Entry 8D2Q (electron microscopy, 2.58 A resolution); this record covers chains A and B of the 5 polymer chains in the assembly.

[Chain A]
Name: CRISPR-associated endonuclease, Csn1 family
From: Acidothermus cellulolyticus 11B
UniProtKB: A0LWB3 (A0LWB3_ACIC1); numbering as in UniProt (aligned over 1-1138)
Chain sequence (1138 residues; row label = number of the first residue in the row):
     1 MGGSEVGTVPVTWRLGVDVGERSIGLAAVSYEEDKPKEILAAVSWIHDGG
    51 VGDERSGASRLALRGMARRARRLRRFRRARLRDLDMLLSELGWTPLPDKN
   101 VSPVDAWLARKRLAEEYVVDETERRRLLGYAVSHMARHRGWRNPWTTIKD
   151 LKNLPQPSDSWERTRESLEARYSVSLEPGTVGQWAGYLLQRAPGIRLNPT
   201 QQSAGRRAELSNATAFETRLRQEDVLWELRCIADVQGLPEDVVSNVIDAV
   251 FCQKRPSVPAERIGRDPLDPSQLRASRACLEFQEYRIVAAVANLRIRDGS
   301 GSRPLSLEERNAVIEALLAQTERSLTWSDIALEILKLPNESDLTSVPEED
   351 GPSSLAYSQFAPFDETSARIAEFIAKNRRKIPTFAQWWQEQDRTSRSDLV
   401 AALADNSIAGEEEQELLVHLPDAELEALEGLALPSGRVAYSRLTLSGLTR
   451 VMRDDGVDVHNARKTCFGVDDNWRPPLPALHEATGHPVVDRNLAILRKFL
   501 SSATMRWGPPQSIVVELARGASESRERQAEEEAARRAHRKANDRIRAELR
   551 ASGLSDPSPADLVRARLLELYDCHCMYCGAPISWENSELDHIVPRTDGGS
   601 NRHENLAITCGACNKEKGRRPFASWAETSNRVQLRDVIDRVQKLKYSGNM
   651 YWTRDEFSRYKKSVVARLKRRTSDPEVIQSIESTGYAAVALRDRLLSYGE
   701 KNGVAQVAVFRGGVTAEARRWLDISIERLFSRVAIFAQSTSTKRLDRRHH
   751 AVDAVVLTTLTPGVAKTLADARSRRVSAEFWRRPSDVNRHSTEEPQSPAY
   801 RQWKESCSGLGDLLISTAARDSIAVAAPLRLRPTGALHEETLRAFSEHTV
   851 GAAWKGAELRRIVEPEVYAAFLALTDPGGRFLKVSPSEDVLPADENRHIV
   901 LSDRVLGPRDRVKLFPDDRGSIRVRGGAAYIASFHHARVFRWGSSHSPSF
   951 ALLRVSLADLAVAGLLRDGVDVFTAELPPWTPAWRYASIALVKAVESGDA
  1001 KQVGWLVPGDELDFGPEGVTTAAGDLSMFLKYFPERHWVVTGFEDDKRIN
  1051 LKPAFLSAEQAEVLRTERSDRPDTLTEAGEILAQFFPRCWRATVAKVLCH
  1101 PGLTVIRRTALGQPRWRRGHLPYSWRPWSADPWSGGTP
Disordered / not traced: 1-6, 204-209, 264-473, 785-790, 1135-1138
Metal / ion sites: Mg2+ near Asp-18 (its only coordinating residue here)
What the authors report for this chain:
  - mutagenesis - R55W: decreased catalytic activity
  - mutagenesis - R55Y: unchanged catalytic activity
  - mutagenesis - R55A: abolished catalytic activity
  - mutagenesis - H750N: unchanged catalytic activity on Mn2+
  - mutagenesis - H750N: abolished growth
  - mutagenesis - V709A/H750N: increased growth in response to Mn2+
  - mutagenesis - H750D: decreased catalytic activity on Mg2+
  - mutagenesis - H750D: decreased catalytic activity on Mn2+

[Chain B]
Molecule: Single Guide RNA
From: Acidothermus cellulolyticus 11B
Sequence (106 nucleotides; numbered 1 to 106; the number before each row is that of its first residue):
     1 XGUAGGAUGGCAAGAUCCUGGUAUGCUGGGGAGCCUGAAAAGGCUACCUA
    51 GCAAGACCCCUUCGUGGGGUCGCAUUCUUCACCCCCUCGCAGCAGCGAGG
   101 GGGUUC
Disordered / not traced: 1-10, 61-64, 90-94, 106
Modified / non-standard residues: GTP (guanosine-5'-triphosphate) at position 1
Metal / ion sites: Mg2+ site 1 near U22 (its only coordinating residue here); Mg2+ site 2 near U49 (its only coordinating residue here); Mg2+ site 3 near C52 (its only coordinating residue here)

[How chain A and chain B interact]
Residue-residue contacts - 188 pairs, chain A then chain B:
  His-47(A) / U76(B)  base contact
  Asp-48(A) / U76(B)  hydrogen bond to the base
  Ser-59(A) / C17(B)  hydrogen bond to the phosphate
  Arg-60(A) / A74(B)  sugar contact
  Arg-60(A) / U75(B)  phosphate contact
  Leu-61(A) / C17(B)  phosphate contact
  Leu-61(A) / C18(B)  phosphate contact
  Leu-61(A) / A74(B)  sugar contact
  Ala-62(A) / C17(B)  phosphate contact
  Arg-64(A) / G72(B)  salt bridge to the phosphate
  Arg-64(A) / C73(B)  salt bridge to the phosphate
  Arg-64(A) / A74(B)  hydrogen bond to the base
  Gly-65(A) / C18(B)  phosphate contact
  Arg-68(A) / C18(B)  salt bridge to the phosphate
  Arg-68(A) / U19(B)  salt bridge to the phosphate
  Arg-68(A) / G72(B)  phosphate contact
  Arg-69(A) / C18(B)  salt bridge to the phosphate
  Arg-69(A) / U19(B)  salt bridge to the phosphate
  Arg-69(A) / G20(B)  phosphate contact
  Arg-71(A) / A53(B)  phosphate contact
  Arg-71(A) / G72(B)  salt bridge to the phosphate
  Arg-71(A) / C73(B)  salt bridge to the phosphate
  Arg-72(A) / G20(B)  salt bridge to the phosphate
  Arg-72(A) / C71(B)  salt bridge to the phosphate
  Leu-73(A) / G21(B)  base contact
  Leu-73(A) / U22(B)  phosphate contact
  Arg-74(A) / C52(B)  base contact
  Arg-74(A) / A53(B)  salt bridge to the phosphate
  Arg-75(A) / U70(B)  salt bridge to the phosphate
  Arg-75(A) / C71(B)  salt bridge to the phosphate
  Phe-76(A) / G21(B)  phosphate contact
  Arg-77(A) / G51(B)  salt bridge to the phosphate
  Arg-78(A) / G51(B)  salt bridge to the phosphate
  Arg-78(A) / C52(B)  salt bridge to the phosphate
  Ala-79(A) / G69(B)  phosphate contact
  Arg-80(A) / U22(B)  salt bridge to the phosphate
  Arg-82(A) / G68(B)  sugar contact
  Arg-82(A) / G69(B)  salt bridge to the phosphate
  Leu-96(A) / C48(B)  phosphate contact
  Asp-98(A) / G29(B)  hydrogen bond to the base
  Asp-98(A) / U49(B)  hydrogen bond to the sugar
  Lys-99(A) / G29(B)  hydrogen bond to the sugar
  Lys-99(A) / G30(B)  sugar contact
  Asn-100(A) / G30(B)  hydrogen bond to the sugar
  Val-101(A) / G30(B)  sugar contact
  Val-101(A) / G31(B)  sugar contact
  Ser-102(A) / A32(B)  phosphate contact
  Pro-103(A) / G30(B)  base contact
  Pro-103(A) / G31(B)  phosphate contact
  Pro-103(A) / A32(B)  base contact
  Pro-103(A) / A46(B)  base contact
  Pro-103(A) / C47(B)  hydrogen bond to the sugar
  Pro-103(A) / C48(B)  sugar contact
  Trp-107(A) / C47(B)  hydrogen bond to the phosphate
  Trp-107(A) / C48(B)  phosphate contact
  His-134(A) / C48(B)  salt bridge to the phosphate
  His-134(A) / U49(B)  phosphate contact
  Arg-137(A) / U49(B)  phosphate contact
  Arg-137(A) / A50(B)  salt bridge to the phosphate
  His-138(A) / A23(B)  phosphate contact
  His-138(A) / C48(B)  salt bridge to the phosphate
  His-138(A) / U49(B)  salt bridge to the phosphate
  Arg-139(A) / G21(B)  hydrogen bond to the phosphate
  Arg-139(A) / U22(B)  salt bridge to the phosphate
  Arg-139(A) / A23(B)  phosphate contact
  Gly-140(A) / U22(B)  sugar contact
  Gly-140(A) / A23(B)  hydrogen bond to the phosphate
  Trp-141(A) / G20(B)  base contact
  Trp-141(A) / G21(B)  base contact
  Trp-141(A) / U22(B)  sugar contact
  Pro-144(A) / G20(B)  base contact
  Leu-189(A) / C47(B)  sugar contact
  Pro-193(A) / G33(B)  sugar contact
  Gly-194(A) / U45(B)  hydrogen bond to the sugar
  Gly-194(A) / A46(B)  sugar contact
  Ile-195(A) / A46(B)  hydrogen bond to the sugar
  Arg-196(A) / U24(B)  hydrogen bond to the phosphate
  Arg-196(A) / G25(B)  salt bridge to the phosphate
  Arg-196(A) / A46(B)  salt bridge to the phosphate
  Arg-196(A) / C47(B)  phosphate contact
  Leu-197(A) / C47(B)  hydrogen bond to the phosphate
  Asn-198(A) / A23(B)  hydrogen bond to the phosphate
  Asn-198(A) / U24(B)  hydrogen bond to the phosphate
  Thr-200(A) / U24(B)  sugar contact
  Gln-201(A) / A23(B)  base contact
  Gln-201(A) / U24(B)  hydrogen bond to the base
  Asn-212(A) / U45(B)  sugar contact
  Asn-212(A) / A46(B)  phosphate contact
  Arg-219(A) / G21(B)  base contact
  Arg-219(A) / U22(B)  hydrogen bond to the base
  Gln-253(A) / G20(B)  sugar contact
  Gln-253(A) / G21(B)  phosphate contact
  Lys-254(A) / G20(B)  hydrogen bond to the sugar
  Lys-254(A) / G21(B)  hydrogen bond to the phosphate
  Arg-255(A) / U19(B)  sugar contact
  Arg-255(A) / G20(B)  sugar contact
  Pro-256(A) / U19(B)  sugar contact
  Pro-256(A) / G20(B)  sugar contact
  Ser-257(A) / U19(B)  hydrogen bond to the sugar
  Pro-259(A) / U19(B)  sugar contact
  Ala-260(A) / C18(B)  phosphate contact
  Ala-260(A) / U19(B)  phosphate contact
  Glu-261(A) / C17(B)  hydrogen bond to the sugar
  Glu-261(A) / C18(B)  sugar contact
  His-481(A) / G100(B)  hydrogen bond to the sugar
  His-481(A) / G101(B)  sugar contact
  Gly-485(A) / U16(B)  hydrogen bond to the sugar
  His-486(A) / A15(B)  sugar contact
  His-486(A) / U16(B)  sugar contact
  Pro-487(A) / U16(B)  phosphate contact
  Arg-491(A) / U75(B)  salt bridge to the phosphate
  Arg-491(A) / U76(B)  hydrogen bond to the phosphate
  Ala-494(A) / U76(B)  phosphate contact
  Ala-494(A) / G102(B)  phosphate contact
  Arg-497(A) / G101(B)  phosphate contact
  Arg-497(A) / G102(B)  phosphate contact
  Lys-498(A) / C77(B)  base contact
  Lys-498(A) / G102(B)  salt bridge to the phosphate
  Lys-498(A) / G103(B)  phosphate contact
  Ser-501(A) / G102(B)  hydrogen bond to the sugar
  Ser-502(A) / G103(B)  hydrogen bond to the phosphate
  Ser-502(A) / U104(B)  sugar contact
  Met-505(A) / U104(B)  base contact
  Arg-506(A) / U104(B)  phosphate contact
  Arg-506(A) / U105(B)  salt bridge to the phosphate
  Ser-522(A) / A15(B)  sugar contact
  Ser-524(A) / A15(B)  phosphate contact
  Pro-828(A) / U76(B)  sugar contact
  Leu-829(A) / U76(B)  hydrogen bond to the sugar
  Leu-829(A) / C77(B)  sugar contact
  Arg-830(A) / A74(B)  salt bridge to the phosphate
  Arg-830(A) / U75(B)  salt bridge to the phosphate
  Arg-830(A) / U76(B)  hydrogen bond to the sugar
  Arg-830(A) / C77(B)  phosphate contact
  Leu-831(A) / C77(B)  hydrogen bond to the phosphate
  Leu-831(A) / U78(B)  sugar contact
  Arg-832(A) / U75(B)  salt bridge to the phosphate
  Arg-832(A) / U76(B)  sugar contact
  Arg-832(A) / C77(B)  salt bridge to the phosphate
  Arg-832(A) / U78(B)  hydrogen bond to the sugar
  Pro-833(A) / U78(B)  sugar contact
  Thr-834(A) / A74(B)  hydrogen bond to the phosphate
  Gly-835(A) / A53(B)  hydrogen bond to the base
  Gly-835(A) / C73(B)  sugar contact
  Ala-836(A) / A53(B)  base contact
  Ala-836(A) / C73(B)  hydrogen bond to the base
  Leu-837(A) / A53(B)  hydrogen bond to the base
  Leu-837(A) / A54(B)  base contact
  His-838(A) / A53(B)  hydrogen bond to the sugar
  Thr-841(A) / C26(B)  sugar contact
  Leu-842(A) / C26(B)  hydrogen bond to the sugar
  Leu-842(A) / U27(B)  sugar contact
  Leu-842(A) / G51(B)  base contact
  Arg-843(A) / U27(B)  sugar contact
  Ala-844(A) / U27(B)  phosphate contact
  Ala-844(A) / G28(B)  phosphate contact
  Val-924(A) / A54(B)  sugar contact
  Arg-925(A) / G51(B)  sugar contact
  Arg-925(A) / C52(B)  hydrogen bond to the sugar
  Arg-925(A) / A53(B)  hydrogen bond to the sugar
  Arg-925(A) / A54(B)  salt bridge to the phosphate
  Ala-961(A) / A54(B)  base contact
  Leu-966(A) / A54(B)  base contact
  Gly-969(A) / U79(B)  sugar contact
  Val-970(A) / U78(B)  base contact
  Val-970(A) / U79(B)  hydrogen bond to the sugar
  Asp-971(A) / U78(B)  hydrogen bond to the base
  Asp-971(A) / U79(B)  base contact
  Val-972(A) / U78(B)  hydrogen bond to the base
  Phe-973(A) / U78(B)  base contact
  Thr-1109(A) / U104(B)  phosphate contact
  Thr-1109(A) / U105(B)  hydrogen bond to the phosphate
  Ala-1110(A) / G103(B)  phosphate contact
  Leu-1111(A) / U104(B)  phosphate contact
  Leu-1111(A) / U105(B)  phosphate contact
  Gln-1113(A) / U105(B)  hydrogen bond to the phosphate
  Pro-1114(A) / U105(B)  sugar contact
  Arg-1115(A) / C77(B)  hydrogen bond to the base
  Arg-1115(A) / U104(B)  salt bridge to the phosphate
  Arg-1115(A) / U105(B)  base contact
  Trp-1116(A) / U105(B)  hydrogen bond to the base
  Arg-1117(A) / U105(B)  hydrogen bond to the base
  His-1120(A) / C80(B)  hydrogen bond to the base
  His-1120(A) / A81(B)  stacking on the base
  Leu-1121(A) / C77(B)  base contact
  Leu-1121(A) / G103(B)  sugar contact
  Leu-1121(A) / U104(B)  phosphate contact
  Pro-1122(A) / C77(B)  sugar contact
Interface residues without a listed pair, chain A (115 interface residues in all): Gly-7, Leu-63, Ala-67, Leu-81, Pro-97, Val-104, Ser-133, Pro-199, Gly-926, Gly-927, Trp-1005
Interface residues without a listed pair, chain B (50 interface residues in all): C85

[In short]
The interface between chain A and chain B involves 115 residues on one side and 50 on the other; the contacts
include 49 hydrogen bonds, 34 salt bridges and 1 aromatic stacking contact. Polar pairs include
Asp-48(A)/U76(B), Arg-64(A)/A74(B) and Asp-98(A)/G29(B). The paper reports that R55W of chain A reduces
catalytic activity; R55A of chain A abolishes catalytic activity; 6 substitutions were tested in all.
Here chain A is CRISPR-associated endonuclease, Csn1 family and chain B is Single Guide RNA, both from
Acidothermus cellulolyticus 11B. Entry 8D2Q (Structure of Acidothermus cellulolyticus Cas9 ternary complex
(Post-cleavage 1)) was determined by electron microscopy (same publication as 8D2K, 8D2L, 8D2N, 8D2O and
8D2P).
